9CZD - chains C and D of the 4 polymer chains in the assembly; structure by X-ray diffraction, 2.23 A resolution.

== Chain C ==
Protein: 17E6 Fab light chain
From: Mus musculus
Notes: antibody fragment or engineered binder
Chain sequence (214 residues; each row starts with the number of its first residue):
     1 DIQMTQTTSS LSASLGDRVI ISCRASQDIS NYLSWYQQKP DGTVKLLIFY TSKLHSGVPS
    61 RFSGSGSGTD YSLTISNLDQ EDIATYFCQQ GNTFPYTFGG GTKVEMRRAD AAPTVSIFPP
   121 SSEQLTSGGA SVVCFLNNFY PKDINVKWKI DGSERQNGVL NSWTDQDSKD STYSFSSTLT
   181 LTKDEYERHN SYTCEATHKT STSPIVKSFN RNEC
Disulfide bonds: C23-C88, C134-C194

== Chain D ==
Protein: 17E6 Fab heavy chain
From: Mus musculus
Notes: antibody fragment or engineered binder
Chain sequence (218 residues; row label = number of the first residue in the row):
     1 QVQLQQSGAE LAEPGASVKM SCKASGYTFS SFWMHWVKQR PGQGLEWIGY INPNSGYTEC
    61 NEIFRDKATM TADTSSSTAY MQLSGLTSED SAVYYCASFL GRGAMDYWGQ GTSVTVSSAK
   121 TTAPSVYPLA PVCGDTTGSS VTLGCLVKGY FPEPVTLTWN SGSLSAGVHT FPAVLQSSLY
   181 TLSSSVTVVA STWPSQSITC NVAHPASSTK VDKKIEPR
Unresolved in the structure: 134-137, 218
Disulfide bonds: C22-C96, C145-C200

== How chain C and chain D interact ==
Pairs across the interface (73; chain C residue first):
  Y32(C) with R102(D)
  S34(C) with A104(D)
  Y36(C) with A104(D); M105(D), hydrogen bond (side chain-backbone); W108(D)
  Q38(C) with Q39(D), hydrogen bond; Y95(D), hydrogen bond
  G42(C) with Y95(D), hydrogen bond (backbone-side chain)
  V44(C) with W108(D), hydrophobic
  L46(C) with M105(D); D106(D)
  F49(C) with L100(D), hydrophobic; A104(D), hydrophobic
  Y50(C) with R102(D)
  H55(C) with D106(D), hydrogen bond (side chain-backbone); Y107(D)
  F87(C) with L45(D), hydrophobic
  Q89(C) with G103(D), hydrogen bond (side chain-backbone); M105(D)
  G91(C) with G103(D)
  F94(C) with W47(D), hydrophobic; Y50(D), hydrophobic; E59(D)
  P95(C) with W47(D), hydrophobic; N61(D)
  Y96(C) with H35(D); W47(D); F99(D); G103(D)
  F98(C) with L45(D); M105(D), hydrophobic
  S116(C) with T142(D)
  F118(C) with L129(D), hydrophobic; A130(D); P131(D); T142(D)
  P119(C) with A130(D); V132(D)
  S121(C) with Y127(D); P128(D)
  E123(C) with Y127(D); P128(D); K213(D), salt bridge
  Q124(C) with Y127(D)
  S127(C) with Y127(D)
  S131(C) with L146(D); K148(D)
  V133(C) with L129(D), hydrophobic
  F135(C) with F171(D), hydrophobic; S183(D); S184(D); S185(D)
  N137(C) with H169(D); F171(D); S185(D), hydrogen bond
  N138(C) with H169(D), hydrogen bond
  L160(C) with L175(D); Q176(D)
  N161(C) with V174(D)
  S162(C) with F171(D); P172(D), hydrogen bond (side chain-backbone); V174(D)
  W163(C) with P172(D)
  T164(C) with F171(D)
  K169(C) with A166(D)
  S174(C) with H169(D), hydrogen bond; F171(D)
  F175(C) with F171(D)
  S176(C) with F171(D); S183(D), hydrogen bond
  T180(C) with Q176(D)
  F209(C) with V132(D), hydrophobic
  C214(C) with C133(D), disulfide
Also at the interface, not in a pair above, chain C (45 interface residues in all): D1, I117, D167, T178
Also at the interface, not in a pair above, chain D (46 interface residues in all): W33, V37, G44, E46, L143, G144, T170, T187
Disulfides between the chains: C214(C)-C133(D)

== Summary ==
45 residues of chain C face 46 of chain D across their interface, with 1 disulfide bond, 11 hydrogen bonds and
1 salt bridge. Polar contacts include E123(C)-K213(D), Y36(C)-M105(D) and Q38(C)-Q39(D).
Chain C is 17E6 Fab light chain and chain D is 17E6 Fab heavy chain, both from Mus musculus; the structure,
Crystal structure of integrin avb6 headpiece in complex with compound 30, was determined by X-ray diffraction
together with 9CZ7, 9CZA and 9CZF from the same study.
